Entry 7T0G (X-ray diffraction, 1.53 A resolution); this record covers chains H and L.

[Chain H]
Name: S25-39 Fab heavy chain
Source organism: Mus musculus
Notes: antibody fragment or engineered binder
Chain sequence (222 residues; each row starts with the number of its first residue; a row labelled like 52A-52C holds insertion residues (52A, then the next letters in order)):
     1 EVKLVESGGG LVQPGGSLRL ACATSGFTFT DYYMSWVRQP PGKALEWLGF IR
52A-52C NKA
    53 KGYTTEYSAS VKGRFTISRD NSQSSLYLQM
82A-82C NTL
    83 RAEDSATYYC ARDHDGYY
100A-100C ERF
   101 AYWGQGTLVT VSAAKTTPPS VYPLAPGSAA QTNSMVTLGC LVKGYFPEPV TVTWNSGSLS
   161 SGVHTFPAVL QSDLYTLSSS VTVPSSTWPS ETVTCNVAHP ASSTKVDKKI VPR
Disordered / not traced: 127-133
Disulfide bonds: Cys-22/Cys-92, Cys-140/Cys-195

[Chain L]
Name: S25-39 Fab light chain
Source organism: Mus musculus
Notes: antibody fragment or engineered binder
Chain sequence (219 residues; row label = number of the first residue in the row; note: 1 number in that range is skipped by the numbering (no residue carries it; nothing is unmodelled there); a row labelled like 27A-27F holds insertion residues (27A, then the next letters in order)):
     1 DIVMTQSPSS LAVSAGEKVT MNCKSSQ
27A-27F SLLNSR
    28 TRKNYLAWYQ QKPGQSPKLL IYWASTRESG VPDRFTGSGS GTDFALTISS VQAEDLAVYY
    88 CKQSYNL
    96 RTFGGGTKLE IKRADAAPTV SIFPPSSEQL TSGGASVVCF LNNFYPKDIN VKWKIDGSER
   156 QNGVLNSWTD QDSKDSTYSM SSTLTLTKDE YERHNSYTCE ATHKTSTSPI VKSFNRNEC
Disulfide bonds: Cys-23/Cys-88, Cys-134/Cys-194

[Chain H / chain L interface]
Residue-residue contacts (76; chain H residue first):
  Gln-39(H) / Gln-38(L)  hydrogen bond
  Gln-39(H) / Tyr-87(L)  hydrogen bond
  Lys-43(H) / Tyr-87(L)
  Ala-44(H) / Tyr-87(L)
  Ala-44(H) / Gly-100(L)
  Leu-45(H) / Pro-44(L)  hydrophobic
  Leu-45(H) / Tyr-87(L)  hydrophobic
  Leu-45(H) / Phe-98(L)
  Trp-47(H) / Leu-94(L)  hydrophobic
  Trp-47(H) / Arg-96(L)
  Trp-47(H) / Phe-98(L)
  Phe-50(H) / Arg-96(L)
  Glu-58(H) / Leu-94(L)
  Tyr-59(H) / Leu-94(L)
  Ser-60(H) / Asp-1(L)
  Ala-61(H) / Asp-1(L)  hydrogen bond (backbone-side chain)
  Tyr-91(H) / Gln-38(L)  hydrogen bond
  Tyr-91(H) / Gln-42(L)
  Asp-95(H) / Arg-96(L)  salt bridge
  His-96(H) / Arg-96(L)  hydrogen bond (backbone-side chain)
  Asp-97(H) / Tyr-32(L)
  Gly-98(H) / Tyr-32(L)
  Gly-98(H) / Ser-91(L)
  Tyr-99(H) / Thr-28(L)
  Tyr-99(H) / Tyr-32(L)
  Tyr-99(H) / Trp-50(L)  hydrogen bond (backbone-side chain)
  Glu-100A(H) / Ala-34(L)
  Glu-100A(H) / Tyr-36(L)  hydrogen bond
  Glu-100A(H) / Tyr-49(L)
  Glu-100A(H) / Lys-89(L)  salt bridge
  Glu-100A(H) / Ser-91(L)  hydrogen bond
  Arg-100B(H) / Leu-46(L)
  Arg-100B(H) / Tyr-49(L)
  Arg-100B(H) / Glu-55(L)
  Ala-101(H) / Tyr-36(L)
  Trp-103(H) / Tyr-36(L)
  Trp-103(H) / Pro-44(L)
  Trp-103(H) / Phe-98(L)  hydrophobic
  Gly-104(H) / Ser-43(L)
  Gln-105(H) / Ser-43(L)  hydrogen bond
  Tyr-122(H) / Ser-121(L)
  Tyr-122(H) / Glu-123(L)
  Tyr-122(H) / Gln-124(L)
  Tyr-122(H) / Ser-127(L)  hydrogen bond
  Pro-123(H) / Ser-121(L)
  Pro-123(H) / Glu-123(L)
  Leu-124(H) / Phe-118(L)
  Leu-124(H) / Phe-135(L)  hydrophobic
  Ala-125(H) / Phe-118(L)
  Pro-126(H) / Phe-118(L)
  Thr-137(H) / Ser-116(L)
  Thr-137(H) / Phe-118(L)
  Leu-141(H) / Gln-124(L)
  Leu-141(H) / Ser-131(L)
  Lys-143(H) / Gln-124(L)
  Lys-143(H) / Ser-131(L)
  His-164(H) / Asn-137(L)
  His-164(H) / Asn-138(L)
  His-164(H) / Thr-164(L)
  His-164(H) / Ser-174(L)  hydrogen bond
  Thr-165(H) / Thr-164(L)
  Phe-166(H) / Phe-135(L)  hydrophobic
  Phe-166(H) / Ser-162(L)
  Phe-166(H) / Trp-163(L)
  Phe-166(H) / Thr-164(L)
  Phe-166(H) / Ser-174(L)
  Phe-166(H) / Met-175(L)  hydrophobic
  Phe-166(H) / Ser-176(L)
  Pro-167(H) / Ser-162(L)  hydrogen bond (backbone-side chain)
  Pro-167(H) / Trp-163(L)
  Val-169(H) / Leu-160(L)  hydrophobic
  Gln-171(H) / Leu-160(L)
  Ser-178(H) / Phe-135(L)
  Ser-178(H) / Ser-176(L)
  Ser-180(H) / Phe-135(L)
  Thr-182(H) / Asn-137(L)
Also at the interface, not in a pair above, chain H (43 interface residues in all): Tyr-33, Ser-35, Val-37, Ser-179
Also at the interface, not in a pair above, chain L (40 interface residues in all): Lys-30, Gly-99, Val-133

[Summary]
43 residues of chain H and 40 residues of chain L are in contact, with 12 hydrogen bonds and 2 salt bridges.
Polar pairs include Asp-95(H)/Arg-96(L), Glu-100A(H)/Lys-89(L) and Gln-39(H)/Gln-38(L).
Chain H is S25-39 Fab heavy chain and chain L is S25-39 Fab light chain, both from Mus musculus; the
structure, Crystal structure of S25-39 Fab Unliganded 1, was determined by X-ray diffraction together with
7T0F, 7T0H and 7T0I from the same study.
